PDB entry 8QA8 | X-ray diffraction, 2.30 A resolution | chains A and B

# Chain A (and B)
Protein: Transcriptional repressor protein KorB
Organism: Escherichia coli
Notes: chain B of this document is another copy of the same molecule, construct and numbering; everything in this record applies to it too
Reference sequence: P07674 (KORB2_ECOLX); residues 31-253 here = UniProt positions 31-253
Chain sequence (237 residues; numbered 30 to 266; the number before each row is that of its first residue):
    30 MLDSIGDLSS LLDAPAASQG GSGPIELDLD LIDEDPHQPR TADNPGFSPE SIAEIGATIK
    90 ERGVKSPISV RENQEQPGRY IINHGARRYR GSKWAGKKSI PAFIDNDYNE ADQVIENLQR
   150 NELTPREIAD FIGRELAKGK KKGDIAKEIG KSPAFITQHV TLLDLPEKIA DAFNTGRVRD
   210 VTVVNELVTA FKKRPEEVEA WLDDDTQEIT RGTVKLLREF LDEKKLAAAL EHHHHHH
Unresolved in the structure: 30-51, 253-266 (chain B: 30-51, 254-266)
Differences from the reference sequence: initiating methionine (30); expression tag (254-266)
Ligand contacts:
  - CTP (cytidine-5'-triphosphate), molecule 1: Q67, R69, F76, I84, T87, I88, G92, V93, K94, S95, H113, G114, A115, R116, R117, E145, N146, R149
  - CTP, molecule 2: I144, E145, Q148, R149, N150
Reported in the primary citation:
  - mutagenesis - R117A: abolished binding to CTP
  - mutagenesis - N146A: unchanged binding to CTP
  - mutagenesis - R117A, N146A: abolished catalytic activity on CTP

# Chain A / chain B interface
Residue-residue contacts - 96 pairs, chain A then chain B:
  G52(A) with G52(B), hydrogen bond (backbone-backbone); F132(B)
  P53(A) with F132(B)
  P68(A) with L152(B); E156(B)
  R69(A) with N150(B), hydrogen bond (side chain-backbone); E151(B), hydrogen bond (side chain-backbone); L152(B); E156(B)
  T70(A) with E156(B), hydrogen bond
  N73(A) with E151(B), hydrogen bond (side chain-backbone); L152(B); T153(B); E156(B), hydrogen bond
  G75(A) with N150(B)
  S80(A) with N150(B), hydrogen bond
  E83(A) with Q148(B), hydrogen bond
  I84(A) with Q148(B)
  T87(A) with Q148(B)
  R91(A) with D136(B); N138(B); D141(B), salt bridge
  K94(A) with H113(B); F132(B); D134(B), salt bridge; D136(B), hydrogen bond (side chain-backbone); D141(B)
  S95(A) with H113(B), hydrogen bond
  P96(A) with F132(B)
  H113(A) with K94(B); S95(B), hydrogen bond
  R116(A) with R149(B); N150(B), hydrogen bond
  F132(A) with G52(B); P53(B); K94(B); P96(B); F132(B), hydrophobic
  D134(A) with K94(B), salt bridge
  D136(A) with R91(B); K94(B), hydrogen bond (backbone-side chain)
  N138(A) with R91(B)
  E139(A) with K167(B), salt bridge
  A140(A) with E177(B)
  D141(A) with R91(B), salt bridge; K94(B)
  V143(A) with F160(B), hydrophobic; I178(B), hydrophobic
  I144(A) with E177(B); I178(B), hydrophobic
  N146(A) with N150(B), hydrogen bond (side chain-backbone); E151(B); L152(B), hydrogen bond (side chain-backbone)
  L147(A) with I157(B), hydrophobic; F184(B), hydrophobic
  Q148(A) with E83(B); I84(B); T87(B); R116(B); I178(B), hydrogen bond (side chain-backbone); G179(B), hydrogen bond (side chain-backbone); K180(B)
  R149(A) with R116(B); R149(B); N150(B), hydrogen bond (side chain-backbone); E151(B)
  N150(A) with R69(B), hydrogen bond (backbone-side chain); G75(B); S80(B), hydrogen bond; R116(B), hydrogen bond; N146(B), hydrogen bond (backbone-side chain); R149(B), hydrogen bond (backbone-side chain)
  E151(A) with R69(B), hydrogen bond (backbone-side chain); N73(B), hydrogen bond (backbone-side chain); N146(B); R149(B)
  L152(A) with P68(B); R69(B); N73(B); N146(B), hydrogen bond (backbone-side chain)
  T153(A) with N73(B)
  E156(A) with P68(B); R69(B); T70(B), hydrogen bond; N73(B), hydrogen bond
  I157(A) with L147(B), hydrophobic
  F160(A) with V143(B), hydrophobic
  E164(A) with E139(B)
  K167(A) with E139(B), salt bridge
  E177(A) with A140(B); I144(B)
  I178(A) with V143(B), hydrophobic; I144(B), hydrophobic; Q148(B), hydrogen bond (backbone-side chain)
  G179(A) with Q148(B), hydrogen bond (backbone-side chain)
  F184(A) with L147(B), hydrophobic
Other interface residues (no listed pair), chain A (48 interface residues in all): P74, Y137, E145, R163, K180
Other interface residues (no listed pair), chain B (47 interface residues in all): P74, Y137, E145, R163

# Summary
48 residues of chain A and 47 residues of chain B are in contact, with 30 hydrogen bonds and 6 salt bridges.
Polar contacts include R91(A)-D141(B), K94(A)-D134(B) and E139(A)-K167(B). Ligands of chain A: CTP. The paper
reports that R117A and N146A of chain A abolish catalytic activity on CTP; R117A of chain A abolishes binding
to CTP.
Chain A and chain B are both Transcriptional repressor protein KorB (Escherichia coli); the structure, Crystal
structure of the C-terminally truncated transcriptional repressor protein KorB from the RK2 plasmid complexed
with ..., was determined by X-ray diffraction (same publication as 8QA9).
